PDB entry 5FHE | X-ray diffraction, 2.90 A resolution | chains A and C

== Chain A ==
Protein: Uncharacterized protein
Organism: Bacteroides sp. 2_1_16
UniProtKB: D1JM21 (D1JM21_9BACE); residues 1-433 here = UniProt positions 1-433
Amino-acid sequence (433 residues; numbered 1 to 433; the number before each row is that of its first residue):
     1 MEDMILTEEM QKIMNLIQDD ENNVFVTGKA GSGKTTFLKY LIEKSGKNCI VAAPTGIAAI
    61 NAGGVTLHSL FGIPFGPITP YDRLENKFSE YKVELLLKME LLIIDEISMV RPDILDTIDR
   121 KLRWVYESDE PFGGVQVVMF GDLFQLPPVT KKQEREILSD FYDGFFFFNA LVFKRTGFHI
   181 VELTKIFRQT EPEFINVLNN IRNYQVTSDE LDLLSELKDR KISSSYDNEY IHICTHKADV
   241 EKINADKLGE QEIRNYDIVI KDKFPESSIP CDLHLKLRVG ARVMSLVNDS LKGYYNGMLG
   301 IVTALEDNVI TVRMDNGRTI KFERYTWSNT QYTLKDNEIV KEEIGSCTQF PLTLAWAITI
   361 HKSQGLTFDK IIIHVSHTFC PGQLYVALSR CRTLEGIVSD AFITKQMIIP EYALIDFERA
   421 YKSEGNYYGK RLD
Unresolved in the structure: 1-2, 19-20, 226-227, 433
Bound ions: Mg2+: Thr35 (together with ADP)
Ligand contacts:
  - ADP (adenosine-5'-diphosphate): Met4, Ile5, Met10, Lys29, Ala30, Gly31, Ser32, Gly33, Lys34, Thr35, Thr36, Phe187, Arg188, Gly365, Thr367, Arg392
  - tetrafluoroaluminate (ALF): Ala30, Gly31, Lys34, Thr35, Glu106, Gln145, Arg188, Gly365, Leu366, Arg390
From the paper describing this entry:
  - binding site for the 10-nt DNA strand (chain C): Gly56, Thr66, His68, Ser69, Pro74, Phe75, Val149, Lys237, Asn288, Asn296, Thr359, His361, Lys362, Phe379
  - mutagenesis - T66A, K92A, I118E, I118P, V149A, N296A, T359A: decreased binding to ssDNA
  - mutagenesis - H68A, F379A: unchanged binding to ssDNA
  - mutagenesis - I118E, I118P: decreased catalytic activity on dsDNA
  - mutagenesis - R123A: unchanged catalytic activity
  - mutagenesis - G249P, A355P: decreased catalytic activity
  - mutagenesis - K87A, Y91A: unchanged catalytic activity (unwinding activity)
  - mutagenesis - F75A, R83A, E85A, F88A: decreased catalytic activity (unwinding activity)
  - mutagenesis - T66A, T359A: abolished catalytic activity on duplex
  - mutagenesis - H68A, K92A (30%-40%), V149A (30%-40%), N296A, F379A: decreased catalytic activity on duplex
  - mutagenesis - I118E, I118P: decreased catalytic activity on G4

== Chain C ==
Molecule: 10-nt DNA strand
Sequence (10 nucleotides; each row starts with the number of its first residue):
     1 TTTTTTTTTT
Unresolved in the structure: 1-2, 9-10

== Chain A / chain C interface ==
Residue-residue contacts (34):
  Pro54(A) with DT6(C), sugar contact
  Thr55(A) with DT5(C), hydrogen bond to the phosphate; DT6(C), hydrogen bond to the phosphate
  Gly56(A) with DT6(C), hydrogen bond to the phosphate
  Thr66(A) with DT6(C), phosphate contact; DT7(C), hydrogen bond to the phosphate
  His68(A) with DT6(C), sugar contact; DT7(C), sugar contact
  Ser69(A) with DT7(C), sugar contact; DT8(C), hydrogen bond to the phosphate
  Gly72(A) with DT7(C), base contact
  Ile73(A) with DT7(C), hydrogen bond to the base
  Pro74(A) with DT7(C), base contact
  Phe75(A) with DT6(C), stacking on the base; DT7(C), base contact
  Asn86(A) with DT7(C), hydrogen bond to the base; DT8(C), hydrogen bond to the base
  Val149(A) with DT4(C), base contact; DT5(C), base contact
  Lys151(A) with DT3(C), phosphate contact; DT4(C), base contact; DT5(C), base contact
  Thr235(A) with DT4(C), sugar contact
  His236(A) with DT3(C), hydrogen bond to the base; DT4(C), phosphate contact
  Lys237(A) with DT4(C), salt bridge to the phosphate; DT5(C), salt bridge to the phosphate
  Asn296(A) with DT7(C), phosphate contact
  Thr359(A) with DT4(C), phosphate contact; DT5(C), hydrogen bond to the phosphate
  His361(A) with DT4(C), sugar contact; DT5(C), sugar contact
  Lys362(A) with DT5(C), salt bridge to the phosphate
  Phe379(A) with DT4(C), sugar contact
Interface residues without a listed pair, chain A (26 interface residues in all): Lys87, Thr150, Ala238, Asn288, Cys380

== Summary ==
The interface between chain A and chain C involves 26 residues on one side and 6 on the other, with 10
hydrogen bonds, 3 salt bridges and 1 aromatic stacking contact. Among the polar pairs are Ile73(A)-DT7(C),
Asn86(A)-DT7(C) and Asn86(A)-DT8(C). The paper reports a binding site for the 10-nt DNA strand (chain C) at
Gly56(A), Thr66(A) and His68(A) among others; T66A, K92A and I118E of chain A, among others, reduce binding to
ssDNA; 18 substitutions were tested in all.
Here chain A is Uncharacterized protein (Bacteroides sp. 2_1_16) and chain C is a 10-nt DNA strand. Entry 5FHE
(Crystal structure of Bacteroides Pif1 bound to ssDNA) was determined by X-ray diffraction, deposited together
with 5FHD, 5FHF, 5FHG and 5FHH.
